PDB entry 8DR6 | electron microscopy, 2.39 A resolution | chains D and E of the 11 polymer chains in the assembly

# Chain D
Protein: Replication factor C subunit 2
From: Saccharomyces cerevisiae
UniProt: P40348 (RFC2_YEAST); residue numbers follow UniProt; this construct covers 1-353
Chain sequence (353 residues; numbered 1 to 353; the number before each row is that of its first residue):
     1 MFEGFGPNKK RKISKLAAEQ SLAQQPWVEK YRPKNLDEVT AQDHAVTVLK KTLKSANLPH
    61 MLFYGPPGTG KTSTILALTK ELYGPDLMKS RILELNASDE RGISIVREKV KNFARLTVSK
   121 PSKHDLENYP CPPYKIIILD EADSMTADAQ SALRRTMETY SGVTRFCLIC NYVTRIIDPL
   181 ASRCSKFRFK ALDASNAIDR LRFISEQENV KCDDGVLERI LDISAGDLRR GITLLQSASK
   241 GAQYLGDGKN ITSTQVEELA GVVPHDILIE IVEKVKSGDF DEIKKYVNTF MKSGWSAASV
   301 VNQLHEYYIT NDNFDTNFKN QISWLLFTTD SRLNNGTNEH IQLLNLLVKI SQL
Unresolved in the structure: 1-10
Ion coordination: Mg2+: Thr72 (together with ATP-gamma-S)
Small-molecule neighbours:
  - ATP-gamma-S (AGS; phosphothiophosphoric acid-adenylate ester), molecule 1: Val28, Glu29, Tyr31, Arg32, Pro33, Glu38, Val39, Thr40, Gln42, Pro66, Pro67, Gly68, Thr69, Gly70, Lys71, Thr72, Ser73, Asn171, Leu192, Arg200, Leu228, Arg229, Ile232
  - ATP-gamma-S (AGS), molecule 2: Arg154, Glu158, Pro179, Arg183

# Chain E
Protein: Replication factor C subunit 5
From: Saccharomyces cerevisiae
UniProt: P38251 (RFC5_YEAST); residue numbers follow UniProt; this construct covers 1-354
Chain sequence (354 residues; numbered 1 to 354; the number before each row is that of its first residue):
     1 MSLWVDKYRP KSLNALSHNE ELTNFLKSLS DQPRDLPHLL LYGPNGTGKK TRCMALLESI
    61 FGPGVYRLKI DVRQFVTASN RKLELNVVSS PYHLEITPSD MGNNDRIVIQ ELLKEVAQME
   121 QVDFQDSKDG LAHRYKCVII NEANSLTKDA QAALRRTMEK YSKNIRLIMV CDSMSPIIAP
   181 IKSRCLLIRC PAPSDSEIST ILSDVVTNER IQLETKDILK RIAQASNGNL RVSLLMLESM
   241 ALNNELALKS SSPIIKPDWI IVIHKLTRKI VKERSVNSLI ECRAVLYDLL AHCIPANIIL
   301 KELTFSLLDV ETLNTTNKSS IIEYSSVFDE RLSLGNKAIF HLEGFIAKVM CCLD
Small-molecule neighbours:
  - ADP (adenosine-5'-diphosphate): Val5, Asp6, Arg9, Pro10, Leu16, Ser17, His18, Pro44, Asn45, Gly46, Thr47, Gly48, Lys49, Lys50, Thr51, Arg52, Ile201, Leu230, Arg231, Leu234
  - ATP-gamma-S (AGS; phosphothiophosphoric acid-adenylate ester): Arg155, Glu159, Pro180, Arg184

# Chain D / chain E interface
Pairs across the interface (105; chain D residue first):
  Arg11(D) with Val122(E)
  Lys12(D) with Val122(E)
  Ile13(D) with Gln121(E); Val122(E), hydrogen bond (backbone-backbone); Asp123(E); Phe124(E), hydrophobic; Ala132(E), hydrophobic; Arg134(E)
  Ser14(D) with Arg134(E)
  Leu16(D) with Arg134(E)
  Ser21(D) with Lys163(E)
  Gln24(D) with Arg34(E); Asp35(E); Arg166(E)
  Gln25(D) with Asp35(E); Ser162(E), hydrogen bond; Lys163(E), hydrogen bond (side chain-backbone); Arg166(E), hydrogen bond
  Pro26(D) with Ser162(E); Arg166(E)
  Glu29(D) with Glu159(E)
  Arg32(D) with Glu159(E), salt bridge
  Thr72(D) with Arg156(E)
  Glu94(D) with Arg156(E), salt bridge
  Asn96(D) with Arg156(E); Lys160(E)
  Ala97(D) with Gln110(E); Ala152(E); Ala153(E)
  Ser98(D) with Gln110(E); Lys114(E), hydrogen bond (backbone-side chain); Ala153(E)
  Asp99(D) with Lys114(E), salt bridge
  Asp140(D) with Arg156(E), salt bridge
  Glu141(D) with Arg155(E), salt bridge; Arg156(E)
  Asn171(D) with Arg155(E), hydrogen bond
  Asp227(D) with Ser183(E), hydrogen bond
  Arg229(D) with Glu159(E), salt bridge; Ser183(E), hydrogen bond; Arg184(E)
  Thr233(D) with Leu186(E)
  Gln236(D) with Asp35(E), hydrogen bond (side chain-backbone); Pro37(E)
  Ser237(D) with Phe25(E); Leu186(E)
  Lys240(D) with Gln32(E), hydrogen bond (side chain-backbone); Asp35(E), salt bridge
  Tyr244(D) with Asn24(E); Lys27(E); Ser28(E); Asp31(E)
  Glu258(D) with Arg189(E), salt bridge
  Leu259(D) with Phe25(E), hydrophobic
  Phe280(D) with Leu308(E), hydrophobic; Lys318(E); Ser319(E)
  Asp281(D) with Lys318(E), salt bridge
  Lys284(D) with Leu308(E), hydrogen bond (side chain-backbone); Asp309(E), salt bridge
  Asn288(D) with Asn227(E)
  Met291(D) with Pro44(E)
  Lys292(D) with Pro44(E); Ala192(E), hydrogen bond (backbone-backbone); Asn227(E), hydrogen bond
  Ser293(D) with Arg189(E), hydrogen bond (backbone-side chain); Pro191(E)
  Gly294(D) with Tyr42(E); Pro44(E); Arg189(E)
  Trp295(D) with Arg189(E)
  Ser296(D) with Met174(E)
  Arg332(D) with Ser326(E); Val327(E); Glu330(E)
  Leu333(D) with Ser175(E)
  Asn335(D) with Glu330(E), hydrogen bond; Ser333(E), hydrogen bond (backbone-side chain); Leu334(E)
  Gly336(D) with Ser175(E); Pro176(E); Ser333(E), hydrogen bond (backbone-side chain)
  Thr337(D) with Ser175(E), hydrogen bond (backbone-side chain); Asp329(E); Glu330(E)
  Asn338(D) with Lys301(E); Asp329(E), hydrogen bond (backbone-side chain)
  Glu339(D) with Ser173(E), hydrogen bond; Met174(E); Ser175(E)
  His340(D) with Lys301(E); Phe305(E)
  Ile341(D) with Ile322(E), hydrophobic; Ser325(E); Ser326(E)
  Gln342(D) with Ser326(E), hydrogen bond
  Leu344(D) with Phe305(E), hydrophobic; Ile322(E), hydrophobic
  Asn345(D) with Ile322(E); Glu323(E); Ser326(E)
  Val348(D) with Ser319(E)
  Lys349(D) with Glu323(E), salt bridge
  Gln352(D) with Thr315(E); Ser319(E), hydrogen bond
Also at the interface, not in a pair above, chain D (62 interface residues in all): Trp27, Pro67, Glu100, Ser144, Arg230, Gly241, Gly261, Ser331
Also at the interface, not in a pair above, chain E (65 interface residues in all): Leu29, Leu36, Arg106, Gln125, His133, Thr157, Ala179, Pro180, Leu187, Gly228

# In short
The interface between chain D and chain E involves 62 residues on one side and 65 on the other, with 22
hydrogen bonds and 11 salt bridges. Among the polar pairs are Arg32(D)-Glu159(E), Glu94(D)-Arg156(E) and
Asp99(D)-Lys114(E).
Here chain D is Replication factor C subunit 2 and chain E is Replication factor C subunit 5, both from
Saccharomyces cerevisiae. Entry 8DR6 (Closed state of RFC:PCNA bound to a nicked dsDNA) was determined by
electron microscopy, deposited together with 8DQW, 8DQX, 8DQZ, 8DR0, 8DR1, 8DR3 and 3 further entries.
